Entry 9CYL (X-ray diffraction, 4.66 A resolution (low resolution: residue-level contacts below are approximate; hydrogen-bond / salt-bridge calls are withheld)); this record covers chains B and P of the 4 polymer chains in the assembly.

== Chain B ==
Protein: H-2 class II histocompatibility antigen, A beta chain
Source organism: Mus musculus
Reference sequence: P14483 (HB2A_MOUSE); the construct lacks a stretch of the UniProt sequence, so the offset changes along the chain: 27-111 = UniProt 27-111; 112-217 = UniProt 113-218
Sequence (192 residues; each row starts with the number of its first residue):
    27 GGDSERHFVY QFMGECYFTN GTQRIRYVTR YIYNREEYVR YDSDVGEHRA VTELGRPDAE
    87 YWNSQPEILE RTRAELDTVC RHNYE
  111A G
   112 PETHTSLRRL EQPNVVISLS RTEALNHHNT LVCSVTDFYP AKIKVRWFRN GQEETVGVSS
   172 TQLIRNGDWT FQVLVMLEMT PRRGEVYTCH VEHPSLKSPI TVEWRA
Unresolved in the structure: 27-30
Curated features (UniProtKB/Swiss-Prot):
  - region: Arg-216, Ala-217 (Connecting peptide)
  - glycosylation: Asn-46 (N-linked (GlcNAc...) asparagine)
Disulfide bonds: Cys-42/Cys-106, Cys-144/Cys-200
Covalently attached groups: N-acetylglucosamine (NAG) linked to Asn-46

== Chain P ==
Protein: Class-II-associated invariant chain peptide
Source organism: Homo sapiens
Reference sequence: P04233 (HG2A_HUMAN); residues 87-101 here correspond to UniProt positions 103-117 (UniProt number = residue number + 16)
Sequence (15 residues; numbered 87 to 101; the number before each row is that of its first residue):
    87 PVSKMRMATP LLMQA

== Chain B / chain P interface ==
Contacting residue pairs - 29 pairs, chain B then chain P:
  Phe-38(B) / Pro-96(P)
  Tyr-53(B) / Ala-94(P)
  Tyr-57(B) / Pro-96(P)
  Tyr-57(B) / Leu-97(P)
  Tyr-64(B) / Met-99(P)
  His-74(B) / Leu-97(P)
  Asp-84(B) / Met-99(P)
  Tyr-87(B) / Leu-98(P)
  Tyr-87(B) / Met-99(P)
  Tyr-87(B) / Gln-100(P)
  Trp-88(B) / Leu-97(P)
  Trp-88(B) / Leu-98(P)
  Trp-88(B) / Met-99(P)
  Ile-94(B) / Leu-97(P)
  Arg-97(B) / Thr-95(P)
  Arg-97(B) / Pro-96(P)
  Arg-97(B) / Leu-97(P)
  Glu-101(B) / Thr-95(P)
  Thr-104(B) / Arg-92(P)
  Val-105(B) / Arg-92(P)
  Val-105(B) / Met-93(P)
  His-108(B) / Lys-90(P)
  His-108(B) / Arg-92(P)
  Asn-109(B) / Met-91(P)
  Asn-109(B) / Arg-92(P)
  Pro-112(B) / Ser-89(P)
  Pro-112(B) / Lys-90(P)
  Pro-112(B) / Met-91(P)
  Glu-113(B) / Met-91(P)
Other interface residues (no listed pair), chain B (20 interface residues in all): Tyr-36, Gly-40, Gly-111A

== Overview ==
The interface between chain B and chain P involves 20 residues on one side and 12 on the other. Covalently
linked N-acetylglucosamine: at Asn-46(B).
Here chain B is H-2 class II histocompatibility antigen, A beta chain (Mus musculus) and chain P is
Class-II-associated invariant chain peptide (Homo sapiens). Entry 9CYL (Structure of LAG3 loop1 deletion bound
to the MHC class II molecule I-A(b)) was determined by X-ray diffraction together with 9CYM from the same
study.
